2G9T - chains B and H of the 12 polymer chains in the assembly; structure by X-ray diffraction, 2.10 A resolution.

== Chain B (and H) ==
Protein: orf1a polyprotein
Source organism: Severe acute respiratory syndrome-related coronavirus
Notes: fragment: nsp10 protein; chain H of this document is another copy of the same molecule, construct and numbering; everything in this record applies to it too
Reference sequence: Q692E5 (Q692E5_CVHSA); residues 1-152 here correspond to UniProt positions 4231-4382 (UniProt number = residue number + 4230)
Amino-acid sequence (152 residues; row label = number of the first residue in the row):
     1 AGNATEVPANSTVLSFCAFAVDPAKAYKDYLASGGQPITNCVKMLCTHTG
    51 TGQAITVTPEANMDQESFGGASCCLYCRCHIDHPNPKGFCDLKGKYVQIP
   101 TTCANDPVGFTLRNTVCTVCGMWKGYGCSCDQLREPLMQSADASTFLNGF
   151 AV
Not modelled in the structure: 1-7, 86-88, 130-152 (chain H: 1-8, 86-88, 130-152)
Metal / ion sites: Zn2+ site 1: Cys74, Cys77, His83, Cys90; Zn2+ site 2: Cys117, Cys120, Cys128
Reported in the primary citation:
  - self-association interface (contacts with another copy of this molecule); pairs are residue here / residue on that copy: Thr58-Val21 (hydrophobic contact)

== Chain B / chain H interface ==
Contacting residue pairs (16):
  Pro8(B) - Phe16(H)
  Pro8(B) - Ala20(H)  hydrophobic
  Pro8(B) - Ala26(H)  hydrophobic
  Ser11(B) - Phe16(H)  hydrogen bond (side chain-backbone)
  Ser11(B) - Phe19(H)
  Ser11(B) - Ala20(H)
  Leu14(B) - Phe19(H)
  Ser15(B) - Ser15(H)
  Ser15(B) - Phe19(H)
  Ala18(B) - Phe19(H)  hydrophobic
  Asn40(B) - Val21(H)
  Arg78(B) - Phe19(H)
  Arg78(B) - Val21(H)
  Cys79(B) - Phe19(H)
  His80(B) - Ala18(H)  hydrogen bond (side chain-backbone)
  His80(B) - Ile81(H)
Also at the interface, not in a pair above, chain B (10 interface residues in all): Phe19

== Overview ==
10 residues of chain B face 8 of chain H across their interface, with 2 hydrogen bonds. Polar pairs include
Ser11(B)-Phe16(H) and His80(B)-Ala18(H). The Zn2+ site 1 is built by Cys74(B), Cys77(B), His83(B) and
Cys90(B). The Zn2+ site 2 is built by Cys117(B), Cys120(B) and Cys128(B). The paper reports a self-association
interface involving Thr58(B).
Chain B and chain H are both orf1a polyprotein (Severe acute respiratory syndrome-related coronavirus); the
structure, Crystal structure of the SARS coronavirus nsp10 at 2.1A, was determined by X-ray diffraction (same
publication as 2GA6).
